Entry 6KFD (X-ray diffraction, 1.55 A resolution); this record covers chain A.

[Chain A]
Name: Hydroxynitrile lyase
Source organism: Chamberlinius hualienensis
Reference sequence: A0A0H5BR52 (A0A0H5BR52_9MYRI); residues 1-162 here correspond to UniProt positions 22-183 (UniProt number = residue number + 21)
Chain sequence (162 residues; row label = number of the first residue in the row):
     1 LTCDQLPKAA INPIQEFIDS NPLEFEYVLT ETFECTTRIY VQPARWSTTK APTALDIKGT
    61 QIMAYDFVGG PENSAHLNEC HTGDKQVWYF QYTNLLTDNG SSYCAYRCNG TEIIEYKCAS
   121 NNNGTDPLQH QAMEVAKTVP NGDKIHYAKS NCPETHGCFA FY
Disulfides: Cys3-Cys108, Cys35-Cys152, Cys80-Cys158, Cys104-Cys118
Glycans and other covalent adducts: N-acetylglucosamine (NAG) linked to Asn109, Asn123
Residues lining bound ligands: iodoacetic acid (04E): Arg38, Tyr40, Ala54, Phe67, Ala75, Leu77, Trp88, Tyr103, Ala105, Lys117
Reported in the primary citation:
  - binding site for iodoacetic acid: Arg38, Phe67, Lys117
  - catalytic residues: Arg38, Asp56, Lys117 (proposed by the authors, not directly observed)
  - catalytic residues: Tyr103
  - mutagenesis - R38A: abolished catalytic activity on (R)-MAN
  - mutagenesis - Y103F (150-fold): decreased catalytic activity
  - mutagenesis - Y103F: unchanged binding to benzaldehyde
  - mutagenesis - Y40F, D56E, Y103F, K117R: increased binding to (R)-MAN
  - mutagenesis - K117R: decreased binding to benzaldehyde
  - mutagenesis - Y40F, K117R: decreased catalytic activity on benzaldehyde
  - mutagenesis - Y40F, D56E: decreased catalytic activity on (R)-MAN
  - mutagenesis - Y40A, D56A, Y103A, K117A: abolished expression

[Summary]
Chain A binds iodoacetic acid. Covalently linked N-acetylglucosamine: at Asn109 and Asn123. From the paper:
catalytic residues Arg38, Asp56 and Lys117 among others; Y40F, D56E and Y103F, among others, increase binding
to (R)-MAN; 9 substitutions were tested in all.
Chain A is Hydroxynitrile lyase (Chamberlinius hualienensis); the structure, Hydroxynitrile lyase from the
millipede, Chamberlinius hualienensis, complexed with iodoacetate, was determined by X-ray diffraction (same
publication as 6KFA, 6KFB, 6KFC and 6JHC).
